Entry 7UJK (X-ray diffraction, 2.43 A resolution); this record covers chains A and B of the 4 polymer chains in the assembly.

Chain A:
Protein: Integrin alpha-IIb heavy chain
Source organism: Homo sapiens
Reference sequence: P08514 (ITA2B_HUMAN); residues 1-457 here correspond to UniProt positions 32-488 (UniProt number = residue number + 31)
Sequence (457 residues; numbered 1 to 457; the number before each row is that of its first residue):
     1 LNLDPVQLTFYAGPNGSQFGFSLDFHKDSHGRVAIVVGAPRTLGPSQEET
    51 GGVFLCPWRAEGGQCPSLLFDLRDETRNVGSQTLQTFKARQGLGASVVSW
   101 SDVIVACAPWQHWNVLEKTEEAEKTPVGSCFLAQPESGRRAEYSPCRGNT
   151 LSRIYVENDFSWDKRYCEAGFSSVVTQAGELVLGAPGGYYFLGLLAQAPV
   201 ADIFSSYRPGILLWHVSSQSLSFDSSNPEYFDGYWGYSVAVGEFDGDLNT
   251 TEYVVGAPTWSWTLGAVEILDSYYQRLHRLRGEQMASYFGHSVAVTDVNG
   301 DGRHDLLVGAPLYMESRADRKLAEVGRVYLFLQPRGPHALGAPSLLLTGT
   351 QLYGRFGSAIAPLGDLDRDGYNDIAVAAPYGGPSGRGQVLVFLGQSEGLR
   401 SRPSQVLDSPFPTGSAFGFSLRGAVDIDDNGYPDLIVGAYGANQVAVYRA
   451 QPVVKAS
Unresolved in the structure: 455-457
Swiss-Prot annotation at these positions:
  - binding site (Ca(2+)): Glu243, Asp245, Asp247, Thr250, Glu252, Asp297, Asn299, Asp301, Arg303, Asp305, Asp365, Asp367, Asp369, Tyr371, Asp373, Asp426, Asp428, Asn430, Tyr432, Asp434
  - glycosylation (N-linked (GlcNAc...) asparagine): Asn15, Asn249
Disulfide bonds: Cys56-Cys65, Cys107-Cys130, Cys146-Cys167
Ion coordination: Ca2+ site 1: Glu243, Asp245, Asp247, Thr250, Glu252; Ca2+ site 2: Asp297, Asn299, Asp301, Arg303, Asp305; Ca2+ site 3: Asp365, Asp367, Asp369, Tyr371, Asp373; Ca2+ site 4: Asp426, Asp428, Asn430, Tyr432, Asp434
Small-molecule neighbours: Lamifiban (NB9): Asp159, Phe160, Tyr189, Tyr190, Leu192, Asp224, Ser225, Ser226, Phe231

Chain B:
Protein: Isoform Beta-3C of Integrin beta-3
Source organism: Homo sapiens
Reference sequence: P05106 (ITB3_HUMAN), isoform P05106-3; residues 1-472 here correspond to UniProt positions 27-498 (UniProt number = residue number + 26)
Sequence (472 residues; each row starts with the number of its first residue):
     1 GPNICTTRGVSSCQQCLAVSPMCAWCSDEALPLGSPRCDLKENLLKDNCA
    51 PESIEFPVSEARVLEDRPLSDKGSGDSSQVTQVSPQRIALRLRPDDSKNF
   101 SIQVRQVEDYPVDIYYLMDLSYSMKDDLWSIQNLGTKLATQMRKLTSNLR
   151 IGFGAFVDKPVSPYMYISPPEALENPCYDMKTTCLPMFGYKHVLTLTDQV
   201 TRFNEEVKKQSVSRNRDAPEGGFDAIMQATVCDEKIGWRNDASHLLVFTT
   251 DAKTHIALDGRLAGIVQPNDGQCHVGSDNHYSASTTMDYPSLGLMTEKLS
   301 QKNINLIFAVTENVVNLYQNYSELIPGTTVGVLSMDSSNVLQLIVDAYGK
   351 IRSKVELEVRDLPEELSLSFNATCLNNEVIPGLKSCMGLKIGDTVSFSIE
   401 AKVRGCPQEKEKSFTIKPVGFKDSLIVQVTFDCDCACQAQAEPNSHRCNN
   451 GNGTFECGVCRCGPGWLGSQCE
Unresolved in the structure: 467-472
Swiss-Prot annotation at these positions:
  - region: Cys177 to Cys184 (Involved in CX3CL1-, NRG1-, FGF1- and IGF1-binding), Gln267 to Met287 (CX3CL1-binding)
  - binding site (Mg(2+)): Ser121, Ser123, Glu220
  - binding site (Ca(2+)): Ser123, Asp126, Asp127, Asp158, Asn215, Asp217, Pro219, Glu220, Asp251, Met335
  - glycosylation (N-linked (GlcNAc...) asparagine): Asn99, Asn320, Asn371, Asn452
Disulfide bonds: Cys5-Cys23, Cys13-Cys435, Cys16-Cys38, Cys26-Cys49, Cys177-Cys184, Cys232-Cys273, Cys374-Cys386, Cys406-Cys433, Cys437-Cys457, Cys448-Cys460
Covalently attached groups: N-acetylglucosamine (NAG) linked to Asn99, Asn320, Asn371
Ion coordination: Mg2+: Ser121, Glu220 (together with Lamifiban); Ca2+ site 1: Ser123, Asp126, Asp127, Met335; Ca2+ site 2: Asp158, Asn215, Asp217, Pro219, Glu220
Small-molecule neighbours: Lamifiban (NB9): Ser121, Tyr122, Ser123, Tyr166, Ser213, Arg214, Asn215, Arg216, Asp217, Ala218, Glu220
What the authors report for this chain:
  - mutagenesis - N305T (6-fold): increased binding to FITC-echistatin

Chain A / chain B interface:
Residue-residue contacts - 64 pairs, chain A then chain B:
  Phe21(A) with Arg261(B); Val266(B), hydrophobic
  Arg41(A) with Gly264(B)
  Trp110(A) with Arg261(B), hydrogen bond (side chain-backbone); Leu262(B); Gly264(B)
  His112(A) with Ser162(B), hydrogen bond; Ile167(B)
  Glu121(A) with Ser168(B), hydrogen bond; Pro169(B)
  Glu123(A) with Ser168(B); Arg216(B), salt bridge
  Lys124(A) with Ile167(B); Ser168(B), hydrogen bond (backbone-side chain)
  Thr125(A) with Arg216(B)
  Pro126(A) with Ser162(B); Pro163(B), hydrophobic
  Tyr166(A) with Arg216(B)
  Glu168(A) with Pro163(B); Leu262(B)
  Phe171(A) with Arg261(B)
  Tyr190(A) with Arg216(B), hydrogen bond (side chain-backbone)
  Phe191(A) with Pro163(B), hydrophobic; Asp217(B)
  Phe231(A) with Lys253(B), hydrogen bond (backbone-side chain)
  Asp232(A) with Pro219(B); Lys253(B), salt bridge
  Tyr234(A) with His255(B); Asp259(B); Leu262(B), hydrophobic
  Tyr237(A) with Leu258(B), hydrogen bond (side chain-backbone); Arg261(B)
  Thr259(A) with Asp259(B)
  Trp262(A) with Lys253(B); Leu317(B)
  Thr263(A) with Ile256(B); Tyr321(B), hydrogen bond
  Met285(A) with Leu317(B), hydrophobic; Asn320(B); Tyr321(B), hydrophobic; Leu324(B)
  Ala286(A) with Ile256(B), hydrophobic; Leu292(B), hydrophobic
  Tyr288(A) with Ala257(B); Leu258(B), hydrogen bond (side chain-backbone); Asp259(B), hydrogen bond
  His291(A) with Leu258(B)
  Pro311(A) with Leu258(B), hydrophobic
  Leu312(A) with Ala257(B), hydrophobic; Leu258(B), hydrophobic
  Met314(A) with Gly293(B); Leu324(B), hydrophobic
  Asp319(A) with Lys384(B), salt bridge
  Lys321(A) with Glu358(B), salt bridge
  Leu322(A) with Leu324(B)
  Glu324(A) with Ser291(B), hydrogen bond
  Tyr353(A) with Gly293(B); Leu294(B); Glu297(B), hydrogen bond
  Arg355(A) with Leu258(B); Pro268(B)
  Tyr380(A) with Pro268(B)
  Phe419(A) with Arg261(B)
  Tyr440(A) with Val266(B)
Interface residues without a listed pair, chain A (44 interface residues in all): Gln18, Ala95, Asn114, Pro186, Gly187, Gln284, Arg320
Interface residues without a listed pair, chain B (35 interface residues in all): Tyr166, Tyr178, Ala218, Ala263, Pro326

Overview:
44 residues of chain A and 35 residues of chain B are in contact, with 12 hydrogen bonds and 4 salt bridges.
Among the polar pairs are Glu123(A)-Arg216(B), Asp232(A)-Lys253(B) and Asp319(A)-Lys384(B). Lamifiban is bound
between chain A and chain B. The paper reports that N305T of chain B increases binding to FITC-echistatin.
Here chain A is Integrin alpha-IIb heavy chain and chain B is Isoform Beta-3C of Integrin beta-3, both from
Homo sapiens. Entry 7UJK (Integrin alpha IIB beta3 complex with lamifiban) was determined by X-ray
diffraction, deposited together with 7L8P, 7TCT, 7TD8, 7THO, 7TMZ, 7TPD and 15 further entries.
